Entry 3UIL (X-ray diffraction, 2.20 A resolution); this record covers chains C and D of the 4 polymer chains in the assembly.

Chain C (and D):
Name: Peptidoglycan recognition protein 1
Source organism: Camelus dromedarius
Notes: chain D of this document is another copy of the same molecule, construct and numbering; everything in this record applies to it too
UniProtKB: Q9GK12 (PGRP1_CAMDR); residues 1-171 here correspond to UniProt positions 23-193 (UniProt number = residue number + 22)
Amino-acid sequence (171 residues; row label = number of the first residue in the row):
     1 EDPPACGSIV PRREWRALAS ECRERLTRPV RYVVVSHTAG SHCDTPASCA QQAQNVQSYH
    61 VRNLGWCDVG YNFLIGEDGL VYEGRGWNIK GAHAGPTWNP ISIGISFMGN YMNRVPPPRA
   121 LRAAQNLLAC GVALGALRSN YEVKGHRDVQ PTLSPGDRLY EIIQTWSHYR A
Cystine bridges: Cys6-Cys130, Cys22-Cys67, Cys43-Cys49

How chain C and chain D interact:
Contacting residue pairs - 24 pairs, chain C then chain D:
  Ala39(C) - Leu153(D)  hydrophobic
  Tyr59(C) - Arg147(D)  hydrogen bond (side chain-backbone)
  Tyr59(C) - Gln150(D)  hydrogen bond (side chain-backbone)
  Tyr59(C) - Pro151(D)
  Tyr59(C) - Thr152(D)  hydrogen bond (side chain-backbone)
  His60(C) - Pro151(D)
  Leu64(C) - Arg147(D)
  Leu64(C) - Asp148(D)
  Leu64(C) - Val149(D)  hydrophobic
  Leu64(C) - Gln150(D)
  Leu64(C) - Pro151(D)
  Trp66(C) - Gln150(D)
  Trp66(C) - Pro151(D)
  Arg147(C) - Tyr59(D)  hydrogen bond (backbone-side chain)
  Arg147(C) - Leu64(D)
  Asp148(C) - Leu64(D)
  Val149(C) - Leu64(D)
  Gln150(C) - Tyr59(D)  hydrogen bond (backbone-side chain)
  Gln150(C) - Leu64(D)
  Pro151(C) - Tyr59(D)
  Pro151(C) - His60(D)
  Pro151(C) - Leu64(D)
  Pro151(C) - Trp66(D)
  Thr152(C) - Tyr59(D)  hydrogen bond (backbone-side chain)
Other interface residues (no listed pair), chain C (14 interface residues in all): Pro96, Asn110, Leu153
Other interface residues (no listed pair), chain D (14 interface residues in all): Ala39, Pro96, Asn110

In short:
The chain C/chain D interface involves 14 residues from each chain; the contacts include 6 hydrogen bonds.
Polar pairs include Tyr59(C)-Arg147(D), Tyr59(C)-Gln150(D) and Tyr59(C)-Thr152(D).
Chain C and chain D are both Peptidoglycan recognition protein 1 (Camelus dromedarius); the structure, Crystal
Structure of the complex of PGRP-S with lauric acid at 2.2 A resolution, was determined by X-ray diffraction
together with 4FNN, 3UMQ, 3USX and 3T2V from the same study.
